Entry 8UFA (electron microscopy, 2.86 A resolution); this record covers chains G and H of the 12 polymer chains in the assembly.

[Chain G]
Name: E1 protein
From: Eastern equine encephalitis virus
UniProt: Q88678 (Q88678_EEEV); residues 1-441 here correspond to UniProt positions 802-1242 (UniProt number = residue number + 801)
Amino-acid sequence (441 residues; numbered 1 to 441; the number before each row is that of its first residue):
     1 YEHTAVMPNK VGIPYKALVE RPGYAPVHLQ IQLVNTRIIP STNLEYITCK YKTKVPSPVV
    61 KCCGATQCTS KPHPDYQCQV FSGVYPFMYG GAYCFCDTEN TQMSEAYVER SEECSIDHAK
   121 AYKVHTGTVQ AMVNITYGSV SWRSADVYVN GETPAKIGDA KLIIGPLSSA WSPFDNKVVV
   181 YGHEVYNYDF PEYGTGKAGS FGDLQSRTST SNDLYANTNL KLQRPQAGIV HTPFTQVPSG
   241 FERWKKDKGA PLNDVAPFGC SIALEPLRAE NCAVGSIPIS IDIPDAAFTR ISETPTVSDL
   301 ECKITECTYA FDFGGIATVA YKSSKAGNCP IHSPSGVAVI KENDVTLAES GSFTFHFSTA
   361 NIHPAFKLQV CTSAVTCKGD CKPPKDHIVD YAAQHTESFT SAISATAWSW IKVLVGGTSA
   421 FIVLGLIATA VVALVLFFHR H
Construct notes: conflict Tyr-89 (Trp890 in Q88678), Ala-392 (Pro1193 in Q88678)
Disulfide bonds: Cys-49/Cys-114, Cys-62/Cys-94, Cys-63/Cys-96, Cys-68/Cys-78, Cys-260/Cys-272, Cys-302/Cys-377, Cys-307/Cys-381, Cys-329/Cys-371
Covalent attachments: N-acetylglucosamine (NAG) linked to Asn-134

[Chain H]
Name: E2 protein
From: Eastern equine encephalitis virus
UniProt: Q88678 (Q88678_EEEV); residues 1-414 here correspond to UniProt positions 325-738 (UniProt number = residue number + 324)
Amino-acid sequence (414 residues; each row starts with the number of its first residue):
     1 DLDTHFTQYK LARPYIADCP NCGHSRCDSP IAIEEVRGDA HAGVIRIQTS AMFGLKTDGV
    61 DLAYMSFMNG KTQKSIKIDN LHVRTSAPCS LVSHHGYYIL AQCPPGDTVT VGFHDGPNRH
   121 TCTVAHKVEF RPVGREKYRH PPEHGVELPC NRYTHKRADQ GHYVEMHQPG LVADHSLLSI
   181 HSAKVKITVP SGAQVKYYCK CPDVRKGITS SDHTTTCTDV KQCRAYLIDN KKWVYNSGRL
   241 PRGEGDTFKG KLHVPFVPVK AKCIATLAPE PLVEHKHRTL ILHLHPDHPT LLTTRSLGSD
   301 ANPTRQWIER PTTVNFTVTG EGLEYTWGNH PPKRVWAQES GEGNPHGWPH EVVVYYYNRY
   361 PLTTIIGLCT CVAIIMVSCV TSVWLLCRTR NLCITPYKLA PNAQVPILLA LLCC
Disulfide bonds: Cys-19/Cys-122, Cys-22/Cys-27, Cys-89/Cys-103, Cys-150/Cys-263, Cys-199/Cys-223, Cys-201/Cys-217, Cys-393/Cys-413
Covalent attachments: N-acetylglucosamine (NAG) linked to Asn-315
Reported in the primary citation:
  - mutagenesis - K231E/K232E: decreased binding to LA(1-6mut2)
  - mutagenesis - K231E/K232E: decreased growth in response to VLDLR

[How chain G and chain H interact]
Pairs across the interface (149):
  Lys-50(G) with Asp-39(H), salt bridge
  Lys-52(G) with Glu-35(H)
  Lys-54(G) with Tyr-235(H)
  Val-55(G) with Asn-236(H); Gly-238(H)
  Pro-56(G) with Asn-236(H); Gly-238(H); Arg-242(H)
  Ser-57(G) with Asn-236(H), hydrogen bond (backbone-side chain); Ser-237(H), hydrogen bond (side chain-backbone); Leu-240(H); Arg-242(H), hydrogen bond (backbone-side chain)
  Pro-58(G) with Gly-238(H); Leu-240(H); Pro-241(H); Arg-242(H), hydrogen bond (backbone-backbone)
  Val-59(G) with Arg-242(H)
  Cys-62(G) with Tyr-226(H)
  Cys-63(G) with Tyr-198(H), hydrophobic
  Tyr-85(G) with Arg-224(H), hydrogen bond
  Met-88(G) with Asp-28(H); Pro-241(H)
  Tyr-89(G) with Asp-28(H), hydrogen bond (backbone-side chain); Gly-70(H); Lys-71(H); Val-172(H)
  Gly-90(G) with Ala-173(H); Asp-174(H); His-175(H), hydrogen bond (backbone-side chain)
  Ala-92(G) with Arg-224(H)
  Tyr-93(G) with Leu-171(H); Ala-173(H), hydrophobic; Tyr-226(H), hydrogen bond (backbone-side chain); Pro-241(H)
  Cys-94(G) with Arg-224(H), hydrogen bond (backbone-side chain); Tyr-226(H)
  Phe-95(G) with Tyr-198(H), hydrophobic; Lys-200(H); Lys-221(H); Gln-222(H); Arg-224(H)
  Glu-105(G) with Arg-242(H), salt bridge
  Glu-112(G) with Arg-46(H), salt bridge; His-162(H); Val-254(H); Pro-258(H)
  Glu-113(G) with Arg-37(H), salt bridge; Asp-39(H); Tyr-153(H), hydrogen bond; Pro-258(H)
  Ser-115(G) with His-162(H)
  Ile-116(G) with Asn-151(H); Pro-258(H), hydrophobic; Val-259(H); Lys-260(H)
  Asp-117(G) with Asn-151(H)
  Ile-229(G) with Asp-18(H); Arg-26(H)
  Val-230(G) with Arg-239(H)
  His-231(G) with Gly-238(H)
  Thr-232(G) with Gly-238(H), hydrogen bond (side chain-backbone)
  Gly-249(G) with Arg-305(H)
  Ala-250(G) with Arg-305(H)
  Asn-253(G) with Arg-295(H)
  Asp-254(G) with Arg-135(H), salt bridge; Arg-295(H)
  Val-255(G) with Ala-301(H); Pro-303(H), hydrophobic
  Ala-256(G) with Arg-295(H), hydrogen bond (backbone-side chain)
  Pro-257(G) with Gly-298(H); Ser-299(H)
  Phe-258(G) with Leu-297(H); Gly-298(H), hydrogen bond (backbone-backbone); Ser-299(H)
  Gly-259(G) with Arg-295(H); Leu-297(H); Arg-334(H), hydrogen bond (backbone-side chain)
  Cys-260(G) with Arg-295(H), hydrogen bond (backbone-side chain)
  Tyr-309(G) with Glu-339(H); Tyr-355(H), hydrogen bond; Arg-359(H)
  Ala-310(G) with Gln-338(H)
  Phe-311(G) with Trp-336(H), hydrophobic; Ala-337(H); Gln-338(H), hydrogen bond (backbone-side chain)
  Ile-362(G) with Pro-345(H), hydrophobic; His-346(H)
  His-363(G) with His-346(H)
  Pro-384(G) with Gln-338(H); Glu-339(H); Ser-340(H), hydrogen bond (backbone-side chain)
  Lys-385(G) with Ser-340(H)
  Asp-386(G) with Gln-338(H), hydrogen bond (backbone-side chain); Ser-340(H), hydrogen bond (backbone-side chain)
  His-387(G) with His-275(H); Lys-276(H); His-277(H); Ala-337(H); Gln-338(H), hydrogen bond (backbone-backbone); Ser-340(H), hydrogen bond (side chain-backbone)
  Ile-388(G) with His-275(H); Thr-279(H); Val-318(H), hydrophobic; Val-335(H), hydrophobic; Trp-336(H); Ala-337(H), hydrophobic
  Val-389(G) with Val-335(H); Trp-336(H), hydrogen bond (backbone-backbone); Gln-338(H)
  Asp-390(G) with Arg-334(H); Trp-336(H)
  Tyr-391(G) with Trp-336(H)
  Ala-392(G) with Trp-336(H)
  Glu-397(G) with Glu-339(H); Arg-359(H), salt bridge; Tyr-360(H), hydrogen bond
  Ala-402(G) with Tyr-356(H), hydrogen bond (backbone-side chain); Arg-359(H); Tyr-360(H)
  Ile-403(G) with Tyr-356(H)
  Ser-404(G) with Pro-345(H), hydrogen bond (side chain-backbone); His-346(H); Tyr-356(H), hydrogen bond (backbone-side chain)
  Thr-406(G) with Pro-345(H); His-346(H); Gly-347(H); Val-352(H)
  Ala-407(G) with Tyr-356(H)
  Trp-410(G) with Pro-349(H), hydrophobic
  Leu-414(G) with Ile-375(H), hydrophobic
  Thr-418(G) with Ile-375(H); Ser-378(H)
  Phe-421(G) with Cys-379(H), hydrophobic; Ser-382(H), hydrogen bond (backbone-side chain)
  Ile-422(G) with Ser-378(H)
  Gly-425(G) with Leu-385(H); Leu-386(H)
  Leu-426(G) with Leu-385(H), hydrophobic
  Ala-428(G) with Leu-386(H), hydrophobic; Thr-389(H)
  Thr-429(G) with Leu-385(H); Arg-388(H); Thr-389(H), hydrogen bond
  Val-432(G) with Thr-389(H); Leu-392(H), hydrophobic; Cys-393(H)
  Leu-436(G) with Leu-392(H); Pro-396(H), hydrophobic
  His-439(G) with Tyr-397(H)
Also at the interface, not in a pair above, chain G (82 interface residues in all): Val-60, Gly-91, Cys-96, Met-103, Ser-111, Gln-226, Glu-242, Pro-251, Asp-312, Ala-360, Pro-383, Leu-424
Also at the interface, not in a pair above, chain H (84 interface residues in all): Ile-16, Arg-131, Cys-223, Thr-293, Gly-320, Cys-371, Ile-374, Val-383

[In short]
82 residues of chain G and 84 residues of chain H are in contact; the contacts include 29 hydrogen bonds and 6
salt bridges. Polar pairs include Lys-50(G)/Asp-39(H), Glu-105(G)/Arg-242(H) and Glu-112(G)/Arg-46(H). The
paper reports that K231E/K232E of chain H reduce binding to LA(1-6mut2); K231E/K232E of chain H reduce growth
in response to VLDLR.
Chain G is E1 protein and chain H is E2 protein, both from Eastern equine encephalitis virus; the structure,
Eastern equine encephalitis virus (PE-6) VLP (asymmetric unit), was determined by electron microscopy.
